Entry 3RE7 (X-ray diffraction, 2.82 A resolution); this record covers chains G and O of the 24 polymer chains in the assembly.

[Chain G (and O)]
Protein: Ferritin, middle subunit
From: Rana catesbeiana
Notes: EC 1.16.3.1; chain O of this document is another copy of the same molecule, construct and numbering; everything in this record applies to it too
UniProtKB: P07798 (FRI2_RANCA); numbering as in UniProt (aligned over 1-176)
Sequence (176 residues; each row starts with the number of its first residue):
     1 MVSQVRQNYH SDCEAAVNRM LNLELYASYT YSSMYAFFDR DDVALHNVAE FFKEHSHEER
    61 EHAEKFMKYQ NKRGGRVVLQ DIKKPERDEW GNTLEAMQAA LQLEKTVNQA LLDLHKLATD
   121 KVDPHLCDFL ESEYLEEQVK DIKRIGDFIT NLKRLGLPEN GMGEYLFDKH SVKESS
Unresolved in the structure: 1, 174-176
Bound ions: Cu ion site 1: Glu24, Glu59, His62; Cu ion site 2 near His46 (its only coordinating residue here); Cu ion site 3: His55, Glu59; Cu ion site 4: His57 (shared with 2 residues of chain A); Cu ion site 5: Glu61, Glu64 (shared with 1 residue of chain A); Cu ion site 6: His115, Cys127; Cu ion site 7: Cys127 (shared with Glu131(O) of chain O); Cu ion site 8: Glu131 (shared with 1 residue of chain F); Cu ion site 9 near Glu137 (its only coordinating residue here); Cu ion site 10: His170 (shared with 1 residue of chain B; 1 residue of chain H; 1 residue of chain I)
UniProt features mapped onto this chain:
  - binding site (Fe cation): Glu24, Glu59, His62, Glu104, Gln138, Asp141

[Chain G / chain O interface]
Contacting residue pairs (26; chain G residue first):
  Gln4(G) with Leu101(O); Lys105(O); Gly146(O), hydrogen bond (side chain-backbone); Ile149(O); Thr150(O), hydrogen bond
  Val5(G) with Ile142(O); Lys143(O)
  Arg6(G) with Lys105(O)
  Gln7(G) with Lys105(O), hydrogen bond (side chain-backbone); Asn108(O), hydrogen bond; Gln109(O); Ile142(O)
  Asn8(G) with Leu112(O)
  Asn71(G) with Lys143(O)
  Lys72(G) with Glu136(O), salt bridge
  Val122(G) with Lys116(O)
  Pro124(G) with Leu112(O), hydrophobic; His115(O); Glu131(O); Leu135(O), hydrophobic
  His125(G) with Leu135(O); Glu136(O), salt bridge; Val139(O)
  Cys127(G) with Glu131(O)
  Asp128(G) with Glu131(O)
  Glu131(G) with Glu131(O)
Also at the interface, not in a pair above, chain G (14 interface residues in all): Arg73
Also at the interface, not in a pair above, chain O (17 interface residues in all): Lys140

[Summary]
Chain G and chain O form an interface of 14 and 17 residues respectively; the contacts include 4 hydrogen
bonds and 2 salt bridges. Among the polar pairs are Lys72(G)-Glu136(O), His125(G)-Glu136(O) and
Gln4(G)-Gly146(O). From UniProt: 6 Fe cation-binding residues on chain G.
Chain G and chain O are both Ferritin, middle subunit (Rana catesbeiana); the structure, Copper (II) loaded
Bullfrog Ferritin M chain, was determined by X-ray diffraction together with 4DAS, 3RGD and 3RBC from the same
study.
